PDB entry 7FIK | electron microscopy, 3.70 A resolution | chains g and h of the 32 polymer chains in the assembly

# Chain g
Molecule: Nuclear pore complex protein Nup98-Nup96
Source organism: Xenopus laevis
Reference sequence: A0A1L8HBE3 (A0A1L8HBE3_XENLA); numbering as in UniProt (aligned over 1-1742)
Sequence (1742 residues; numbered 1 to 1742; the number before each row is that of its first residue):
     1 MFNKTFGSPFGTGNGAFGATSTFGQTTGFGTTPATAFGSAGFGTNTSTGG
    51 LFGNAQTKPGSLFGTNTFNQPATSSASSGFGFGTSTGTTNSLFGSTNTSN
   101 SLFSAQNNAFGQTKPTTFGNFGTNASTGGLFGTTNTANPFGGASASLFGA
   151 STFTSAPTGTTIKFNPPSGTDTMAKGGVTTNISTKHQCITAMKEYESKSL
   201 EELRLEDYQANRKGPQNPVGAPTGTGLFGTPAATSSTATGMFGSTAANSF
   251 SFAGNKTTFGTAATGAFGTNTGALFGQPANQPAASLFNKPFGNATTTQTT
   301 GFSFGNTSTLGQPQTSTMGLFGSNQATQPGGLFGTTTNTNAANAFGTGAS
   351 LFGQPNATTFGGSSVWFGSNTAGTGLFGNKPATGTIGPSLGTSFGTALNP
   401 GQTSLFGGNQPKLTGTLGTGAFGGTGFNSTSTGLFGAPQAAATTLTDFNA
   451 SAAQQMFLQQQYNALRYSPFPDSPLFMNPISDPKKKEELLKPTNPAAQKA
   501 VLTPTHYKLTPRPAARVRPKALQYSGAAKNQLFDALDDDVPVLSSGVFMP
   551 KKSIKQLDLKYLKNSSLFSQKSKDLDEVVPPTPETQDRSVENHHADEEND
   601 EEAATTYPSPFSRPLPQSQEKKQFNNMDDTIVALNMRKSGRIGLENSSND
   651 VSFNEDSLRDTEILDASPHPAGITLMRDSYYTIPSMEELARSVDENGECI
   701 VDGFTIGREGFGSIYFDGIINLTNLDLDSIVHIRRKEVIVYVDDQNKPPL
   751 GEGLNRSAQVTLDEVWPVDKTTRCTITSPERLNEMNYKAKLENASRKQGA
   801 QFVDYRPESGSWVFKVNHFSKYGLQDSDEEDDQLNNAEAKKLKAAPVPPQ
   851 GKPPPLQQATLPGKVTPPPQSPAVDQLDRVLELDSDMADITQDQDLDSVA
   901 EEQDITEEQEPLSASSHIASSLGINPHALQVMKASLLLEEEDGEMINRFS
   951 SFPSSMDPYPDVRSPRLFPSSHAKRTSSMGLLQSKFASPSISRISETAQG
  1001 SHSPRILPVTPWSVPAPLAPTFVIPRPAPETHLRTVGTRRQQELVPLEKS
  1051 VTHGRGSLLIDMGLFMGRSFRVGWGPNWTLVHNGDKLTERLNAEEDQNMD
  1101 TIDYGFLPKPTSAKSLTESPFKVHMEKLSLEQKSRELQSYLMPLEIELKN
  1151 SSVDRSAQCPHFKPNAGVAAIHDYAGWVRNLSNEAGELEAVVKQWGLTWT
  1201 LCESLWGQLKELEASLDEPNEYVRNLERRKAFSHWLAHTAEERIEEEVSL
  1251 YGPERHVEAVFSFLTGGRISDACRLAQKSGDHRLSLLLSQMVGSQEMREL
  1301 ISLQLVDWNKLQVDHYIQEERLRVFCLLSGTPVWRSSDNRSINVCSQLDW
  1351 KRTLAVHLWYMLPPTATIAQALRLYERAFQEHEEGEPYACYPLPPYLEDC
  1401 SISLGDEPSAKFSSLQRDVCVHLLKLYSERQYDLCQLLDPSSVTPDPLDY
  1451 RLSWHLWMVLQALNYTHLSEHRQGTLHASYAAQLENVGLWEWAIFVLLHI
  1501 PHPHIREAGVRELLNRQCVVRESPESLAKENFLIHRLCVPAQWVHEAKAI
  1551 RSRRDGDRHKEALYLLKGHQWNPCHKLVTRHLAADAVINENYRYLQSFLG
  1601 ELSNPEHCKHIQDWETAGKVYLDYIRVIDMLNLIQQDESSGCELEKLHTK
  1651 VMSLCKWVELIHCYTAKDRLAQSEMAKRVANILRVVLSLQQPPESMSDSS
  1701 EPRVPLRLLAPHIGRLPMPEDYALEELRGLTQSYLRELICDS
Unresolved in the structure: 1-1042, 1085-1118, 1209-1219, 1383-1384, 1693-1742

# Chain h
Molecule: Protein SEC13 homolog
Source organism: Xenopus laevis
Reference sequence: Q6GNX0 (Q6GNX0_XENLA); residue numbers follow UniProt; this construct covers 1-320
Sequence (320 residues; row label = number of the first residue in the row):
     1 MVSVINTVDTSHEDMIHDAQMDYYGIRLATCSSDRSVKIFDVKNGGQILI
    51 ADLRGHEGPVWQVAWAHPMYGNILASCSYDRKVIIWKEENGTWEKTYEYT
   101 GHDSSVNSVCWAPHDFGLLLACGSSDGAISILTYTGDGPWEVKKISNAHT
   151 IGCNAVSWAPSVVPGSLVDQPSSQKPNYIKRFVSGGCDNLVKIWREEDGQ
   201 WKEDQKLEAHSDWVRDVAWAPSIGLPTSTIASCSQDGRVYIWTSDDAATN
   251 CWTPKLLHKFNDVVWHVSWSITANILAVSGGDNKVTLWKESVDGQWACIS
   301 DVNKGQGSVSTVTDGQLNEQ
Unresolved in the structure: 1, 163-177, 305-320

# Interface between chain g and chain h
Contacting residue pairs (84; chain g residue first):
  Met1062(g) with Trp213(h), hydrophobic
  Met1066(g) with Trp265(h), hydrophobic
  Gly1067(g) with His17(h), hydrogen bond (backbone-side chain); Trp61(h)
  Arg1068(g) with His17(h)
  Ser1069(g) with His17(h); Trp265(h); His266(h)
  Phe1070(g) with His17(h); His266(h); Ser279(h), hydrogen bond (backbone-side chain); Lys304(h)
  Arg1071(g) with Asp18(h); His266(h), hydrogen bond (backbone-side chain); Ala277(h); Ser279(h); Val285(h)
  Val1072(g) with Asp18(h); Ala19(h)
  Gly1073(g) with Ser268(h)
  Trp1074(g) with Ser268(h), hydrogen bond (backbone-side chain); Trp269(h); Ser270(h); Ile275(h), hydrogen bond (side chain-backbone); Ala277(h); Leu287(h), hydrophobic
  Gly1075(g) with Ile271(h)
  Pro1076(g) with Tyr23(h)
  Trp1078(g) with Thr272(h), hydrogen bond; Ala273(h), hydrophobic; Ile275(h), hydrophobic
  Val1081(g) with Met21(h), hydrophobic; Leu28(h), hydrophobic
  Asn1083(g) with Ile16(h); Lys304(h)
  Pro1120(g) with Asp9(h)
  Lys1122(g) with Thr10(h); His12(h); Asp14(h)
  Val1123(g) with Val8(h); Ile16(h), hydrophobic
  His1124(g) with Thr7(h)
  Met1125(g) with Ile5(h); Asn6(h)
  Glu1126(g) with Val2(h); Ser3(h); Val4(h); Ile5(h)
  Lys1127(g) with Val2(h), hydrogen bond (backbone-backbone); Ser3(h), hydrogen bond (backbone-backbone); Ile5(h)
  Leu1128(g) with Val2(h); Leu287(h), hydrophobic
  Ser1129(g) with Val2(h)
  Glu1131(g) with Val2(h)
  Cys1435(g) with Val292(h)
  Leu1438(g) with Val292(h)
  Asp1439(g) with Val292(h); Asp293(h)
  Pro1440(g) with Val292(h)
  Pro1447(g) with Lys289(h); Ile299(h), hydrophobic
  Leu1448(g) with Lys289(h)
  Tyr1450(g) with Lys289(h)
  His1471(g) with Leu225(h); Thr227(h), hydrogen bond
  Gly1474(g) with Gly224(h); Leu225(h)
  Thr1475(g) with Leu225(h)
  Ala1478(g) with Ile223(h), hydrophobic
  Ala1482(g) with Thr272(h); Ala273(h), hydrophobic
  Ile1505(g) with Gly224(h)
  Asn1515(g) with Tyr24(h)
  Arg1516(g) with Tyr23(h), hydrogen bond (side chain-backbone)
  Ile1550(g) with Tyr24(h)
  Arg1551(g) with Tyr24(h)
  Arg1553(g) with Met69(h), hydrogen bond (side chain-backbone); Gly71(h)
  Arg1554(g) with Asp22(h), salt bridge; Tyr24(h); Pro68(h); Asn72(h)
  Asp1555(g) with Ile26(h)
Other interface residues (no listed pair), chain g (51 interface residues in all): Leu1059, Gly1063, Leu1064, Ser1479, Ile1500, Glu1512
Other interface residues (no listed pair), chain h (62 interface residues in all): Glu13, Gln20, Gly25, Arg27, Trp65, Tyr70, Arg215, Pro226, Val267, Leu276, Val278, Ser291, Val302

# Summary
The interface between chain g and chain h involves 51 residues on one side and 62 on the other, with 11
hydrogen bonds and 1 salt bridge. Polar pairs include Arg1554(g)-Asp22(h), Gly1067(g)-His17(h) and
Phe1070(g)-Ser279(h).
Here chain g is Nuclear pore complex protein Nup98-Nup96 and chain h is Protein SEC13 homolog, both from
Xenopus laevis. Entry 7FIK (The cryo-EM structure of the CR subunit from X. laevis NPC) was determined by
electron microscopy together with 7FIL from the same study.
